Entry 4LSC (X-ray diffraction, 1.53 A resolution); this record covers chain A.

Chain A:
Protein: Somatic embryogenesis receptor kinase 1
From: Arabidopsis thaliana
Notes: fragment: receptor ectodomain/LRR-domain
UniProt: Q94AG2 (SERK1_ARATH); residues 24-213 here = UniProt positions 24-213
Chain sequence (223 residues; numbered 19 to 241; the number before each row is that of its first residue):
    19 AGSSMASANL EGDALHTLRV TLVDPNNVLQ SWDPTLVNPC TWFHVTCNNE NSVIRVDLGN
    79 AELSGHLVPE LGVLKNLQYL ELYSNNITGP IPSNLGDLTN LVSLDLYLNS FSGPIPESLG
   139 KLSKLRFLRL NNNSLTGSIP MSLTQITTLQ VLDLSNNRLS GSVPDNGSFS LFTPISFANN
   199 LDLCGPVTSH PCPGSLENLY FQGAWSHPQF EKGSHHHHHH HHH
Not modelled in the structure: 19-26, 213-241
Disulfide bonds: Cys58-Cys65, Cys202-Cys210
Covalent attachments: glycan linked to Asn104; N-acetylglucosamine (NAG) linked to Asn150, Asn184
Sequence notes: expression tag (19-23, 214-241); engineered mutation Asp115 (Asn in Q94AG2), Gln163 (Asn in Q94AG2)
Swiss-Prot annotation at these positions:
  - region (Leucine-rich repeat receptor-like protein kinase binding): Thr59 to Asn78, Tyr97 to Ser102, Asp123 to Leu126, Phe145 to Arg147, Asp171 to Ser194
  - binding site (brassinolide): Phe61, His62
  - glycosylation (N-linked (GlcNAc...) asparagine): Asn104, Asn150, Asn184

Summary:
Covalently linked N-acetylglucosamine: at Asn150 and Asn184. Curated annotation (UniProt) lists
brassinolide-binding residues Phe61 and His62.
Chain A is Somatic embryogenesis receptor kinase 1 (Arabidopsis thaliana); the structure, Isolated SERK1
co-receptor ectodomain at high resolution, was determined by X-ray diffraction together with 4LSA and 4LSX
from the same study.
